PDB entry 5DOE | X-ray diffraction, 3.00 A resolution | chain B

Chain B:
Protein: Virion egress protein UL31 homolog
Source organism: Human cytomegalovirus (strain AD169)
Notes: fragment: UL53 residues 72-290
UniProtKB: P16794 (UL53_HCMVA); numbering as in UniProt (aligned over 72-290)
Chain sequence (219 residues; row label = number of the first residue in the row):
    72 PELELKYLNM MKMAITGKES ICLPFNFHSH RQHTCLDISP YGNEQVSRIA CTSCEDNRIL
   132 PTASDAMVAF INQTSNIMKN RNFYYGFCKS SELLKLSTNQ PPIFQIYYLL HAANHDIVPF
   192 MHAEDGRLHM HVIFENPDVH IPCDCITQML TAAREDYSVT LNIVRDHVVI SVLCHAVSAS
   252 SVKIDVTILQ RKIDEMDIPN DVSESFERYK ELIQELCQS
Metal / ion sites: Zn2+: C106, R119, H211
Curated features (UniProtKB/Swiss-Prot):
  - zinc finger: C106 to H211 (CCCH-type)
  - mutagenesis: L79 (L79A: Loss of interaction and co-localization with NEC1), C122 (C122S: Partial relocalization in the host nucleoplasm), C125 (C125S: Partial relocalization in the host nucleoplasm), H211 (H211A: Partial relocalization in the host nucleoplasm)
Reported in the primary citation:
  - Zn2+ coordination: C106, H211
  - mutagenesis - S118A/I120A, C122S, C125S, H211A: decreased localization
  - mutagenesis - E75A, L79A, M82A, C106S, H211A: abolished growth

Summary:
The Zn2+ site is built by C106, R119 and H211. UniProt lists 4 mutagenesis sites. The paper reports that E75A,
L79A and M82A, among others, abolish growth; Zn2+ coordination by C106 and H211; 8 substitutions were tested
in all.
Chain B is Virion egress protein UL31 homolog (Human cytomegalovirus (strain AD169)); the structure, Crystal
structure of the Human Cytomegalovirus UL53 (residues 72-292), was determined by X-ray diffraction together
with 5DOC from the same study.
